PDB entry 6IIY | X-ray diffraction, 1.29 A resolution | chain A

== Chain A ==
Name: deacetylase
Source organism: Actinoplanes teichomyceticus
UniProt: Q6ZZJ1 (Q6ZZJ1_ACTTI); residue numbers follow UniProt; this construct covers 1-273
Amino-acid sequence (293 residues; each row starts with the number of its first residue; numbers below 1 keep their minus sign (Met-19 is residue -19)):
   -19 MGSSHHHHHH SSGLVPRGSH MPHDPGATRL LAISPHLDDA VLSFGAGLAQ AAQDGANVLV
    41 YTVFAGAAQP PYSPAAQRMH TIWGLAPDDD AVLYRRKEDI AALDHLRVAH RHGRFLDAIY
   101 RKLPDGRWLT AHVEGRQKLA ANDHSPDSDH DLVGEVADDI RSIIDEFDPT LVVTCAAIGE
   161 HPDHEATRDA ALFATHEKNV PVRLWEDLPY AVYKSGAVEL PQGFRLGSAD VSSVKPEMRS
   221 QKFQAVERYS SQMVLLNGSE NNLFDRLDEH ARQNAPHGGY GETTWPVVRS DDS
Not modelled in the structure: -19 to 7, 102-129, 195
Sequence notes: initiating methionine (-19); expression tag (-18 to 0); engineered mutation Ala98 (Ser in Q6ZZJ1), Ala121 (Val in Q6ZZJ1), Tyr193 (Phe in Q6ZZJ1)
Metal / ion sites: Co2+: His16, Asp19, His164 (together with imidazole)

== Summary ==
His16, Asp19 and His164 form the Co2+ site.
Chain A is deacetylase (Actinoplanes teichomyceticus); the structure, Crystal structure of deacetylase triple
mutant (Orf2*T) that involving in teicoplanin biosynthetic pathway, was determined by X-ray diffraction (same
publication as 6IIX).
